Entry 8JWX (electron microscopy, 3.30 A resolution); this record covers chains R and A of the 25 polymer chains in the assembly.

# Chain R (and A)
Protein: Attachment protein G3P
Organism: Enterobacteria phage M13
Notes: chain A of this document is another copy of the same molecule, construct and numbering; everything in this record applies to it too
UniProt: P69168 (G3P_BPM13); residues 1-406 here correspond to UniProt positions 19-424 (UniProt number = residue number + 18)
Chain sequence (406 residues; row label = number of the first residue in the row):
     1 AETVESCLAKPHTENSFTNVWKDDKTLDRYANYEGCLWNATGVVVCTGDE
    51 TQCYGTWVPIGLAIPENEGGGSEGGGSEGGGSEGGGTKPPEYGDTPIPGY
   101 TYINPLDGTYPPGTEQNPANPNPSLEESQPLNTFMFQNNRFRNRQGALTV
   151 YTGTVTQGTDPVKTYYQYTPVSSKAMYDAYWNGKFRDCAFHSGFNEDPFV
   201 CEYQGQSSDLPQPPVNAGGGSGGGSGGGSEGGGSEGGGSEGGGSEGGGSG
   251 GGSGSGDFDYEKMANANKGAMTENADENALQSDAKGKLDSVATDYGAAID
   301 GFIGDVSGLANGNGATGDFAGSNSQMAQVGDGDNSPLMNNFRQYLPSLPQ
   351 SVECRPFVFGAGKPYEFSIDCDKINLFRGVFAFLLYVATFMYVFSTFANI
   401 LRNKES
Disordered / not traced: 1-261
Differences from the reference sequence: conflict G360 (Ser378 in P69168)
Swiss-Prot annotation at these positions:
  - region: E68 to G86 (G1 (Gly-rich linker)), T87 to P123 (Hinge), G218 to G256 (G2 (Gly-rich linker)), E235 to S244 (Not essential for gene 3 function)

# How chain R and chain A interact
Residue-residue contacts (29):
  M263(R) - M263(A)  hydrophobic
  A266(R) - A264(A)
  N267(R) - N267(A)  hydrogen bond
  A270(R) - A264(A)
  A270(R) - K268(A)
  M271(R) - N267(A)
  M338(R) - F397(A)  hydrophobic
  M338(R) - A398(A)  hydrophobic
  F341(R) - F390(A)
  F341(R) - V393(A)  hydrophobic
  F341(R) - F394(A)  hydrophobic
  F341(R) - F397(A)  hydrophobic
  Y344(R) - Y386(A)  hydrogen bond (backbone-side chain)
  Y344(R) - F390(A)
  L345(R) - F390(A)  hydrophobic
  P346(R) - V387(A)  hydrophobic
  P346(R) - F390(A)
  L348(R) - F383(A)  hydrophobic
  N399(R) - R402(A)
  I400(R) - R402(A)  hydrogen bond (backbone-side chain)
  R402(R) - R402(A)  hydrogen bond (backbone-side chain)
  N403(R) - N403(A)
  N403(R) - K404(A)
  K404(R) - R402(A)  hydrogen bond (backbone-side chain)
  K404(R) - K404(A)
  E405(R) - N399(A)
  E405(R) - K404(A)  salt bridge
  S406(R) - N399(A)
  S406(R) - R402(A)  hydrogen bond
Interface residues without a listed pair, chain R (20 interface residues in all): L337, S347
Interface residues without a listed pair, chain A (17 interface residues in all): M271

# Overview
The interface between chain R and chain A involves 20 residues on one side and 17 on the other; the contacts
include 6 hydrogen bonds and 1 salt bridge. Polar pairs include E405(R)-K404(A), N267(R)-N267(A) and
Y344(R)-Y386(A).
Both chains are Attachment protein G3P (Enterobacteria phage M13). Entry 8JWX (bottom segment of the
bacteriophage M13 mini variant) was determined by electron microscopy.
